PDB entry 4NCB | X-ray diffraction, 2.19 A resolution | chains A and P of the 4 polymer chains in the assembly

Chain A:
Protein: Argonaute
From: Thermus thermophilus
Reference sequence: Q746M7 (Q746M7_THET2); residues 1-685 here = UniProt positions 1-685
Amino-acid sequence (685 residues; numbered 1 to 685; the number before each row is that of its first residue):
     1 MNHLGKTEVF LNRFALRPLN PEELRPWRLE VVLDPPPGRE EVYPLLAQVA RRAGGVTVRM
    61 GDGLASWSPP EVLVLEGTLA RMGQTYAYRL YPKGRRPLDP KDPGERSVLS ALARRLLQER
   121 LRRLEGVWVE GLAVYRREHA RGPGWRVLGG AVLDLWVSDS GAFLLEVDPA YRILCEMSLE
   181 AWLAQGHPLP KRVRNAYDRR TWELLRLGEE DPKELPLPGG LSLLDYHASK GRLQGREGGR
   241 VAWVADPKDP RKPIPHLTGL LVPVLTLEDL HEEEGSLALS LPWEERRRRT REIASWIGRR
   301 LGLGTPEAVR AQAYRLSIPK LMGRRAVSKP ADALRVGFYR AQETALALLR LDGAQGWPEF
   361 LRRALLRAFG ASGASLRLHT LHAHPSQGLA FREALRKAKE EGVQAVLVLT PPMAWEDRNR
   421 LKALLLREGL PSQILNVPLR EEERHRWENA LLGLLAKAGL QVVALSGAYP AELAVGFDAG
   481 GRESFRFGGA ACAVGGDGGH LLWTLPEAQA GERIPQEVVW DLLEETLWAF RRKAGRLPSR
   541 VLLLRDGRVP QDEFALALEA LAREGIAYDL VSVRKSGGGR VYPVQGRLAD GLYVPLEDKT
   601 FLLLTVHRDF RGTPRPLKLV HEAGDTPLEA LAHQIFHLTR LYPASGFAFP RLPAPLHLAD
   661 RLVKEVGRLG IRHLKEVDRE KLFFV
Unresolved in the structure: 1-4, 271-275
UniProt features mapped onto this chain:
  - active site: Asp478, Glu512, Asp546, Asp660
  - binding site (Mn(2+)): Asp478, Asp546, Asp660, Val685
  - mutagenesis: Arg172 (R172A: Reduced cleavage of target RNA; further decreased when associated with A-548), Tyr197 (Y197A: No change in cleavage of target RNA; when associated with 226-AHASKGA-232), Tyr226 to Arg232 (No change in cleavage of target RNA), Arg232 (R232A: No change in cleavage of target RNA), Arg418 to Lys422 (No cleavage of target RNA), Lys422 (K422A: No cleavage of target RNA), Lys457 (K457A: No cleavage of target RNA; when associated with 418-ANRLA-422), Asp478 (D478A: No cleavage of target RNA. No cleavage of tDNA, no DNA associates with TtAgo in E.coli; when associated with A-546 ...), Glu512 (E512A: No cleavage of tDNA), Asp546 (D546A: No cleavage of target RNA. No cleavage of tDNA, no DNA associates with TtAgo in E.coli; when associated with A-478 ...), Arg548 (R548A: Poor cleavage of target RNA), Asp660 (D660A: Poor cleavage of target RNA. No cleavage of tDNA)
Bound ions: Mg2+ site 1: Asp478, Asp660 (shared with 1 residue of chain D); Mg2+ site 2: Asp478, Asp546 (shared with 2 residues of chain D; DC9(P) of chain P); Mg2+ site 3: Val685 (shared with 2 residues of chain C)
Residues lining bound ligands: thymidine-5'-phosphate (TMP): Asn195, Tyr197, Arg200, Trp202, Leu217, Pro218, Gly219, Leu223, Tyr226, His227, Arg232, Ile254, Pro255, His256
What the authors report for this chain:
  - catalytic residues: Asp478, Glu512, Asp546, Asp660
  - Mg2+ coordination: Asp478, Asp546, Asp660
  - Mg2+ coordination through a water molecule: Glu512
  - conformationally variable residues (loop rearrangement): Glu512, Asp546

Chain P:
Molecule: 9-nt DNA strand
Sequence (9 nucleotides; each row starts with the number of its first residue):
     1 TATACAACC
Unresolved in the structure: 1-4
Bound ions: Mg2+: DC9 (shared with Asp478(A), Asp546(A) of chain A; 2 residues of chain D)

Chain A / chain P interface:
Residue-residue contacts - 15 pairs, chain A then chain P:
  Arg51(A) - DC5(P)  salt bridge to the phosphate
  Arg114(A) - DA6(P)  salt bridge to the phosphate
  Arg114(A) - DA7(P)  salt bridge to the phosphate
  Asp546(A) - DC9(P)  phosphate contact
  Gly547(A) - DC9(P)  sugar contact
  Arg548(A) - DA7(P)  hydrogen bond to the sugar
  Arg548(A) - DC8(P)  sugar contact
  Val573(A) - DC9(P)  phosphate contact
  Arg574(A) - DC8(P)  salt bridge to the phosphate
  Arg574(A) - DC9(P)  phosphate contact
  Lys575(A) - DC9(P)  salt bridge to the phosphate
  Ser576(A) - DC8(P)  sugar contact
  Ser576(A) - DC9(P)  hydrogen bond to the phosphate
  Gly577(A) - DC8(P)  phosphate contact
  Lys618(A) - DC8(P)  salt bridge to the phosphate
Interface residues without a listed pair, chain A (13 interface residues in all): Ala47, Asp478

In short:
13 residues of chain A face 5 of chain P across their interface; the contacts include 2 hydrogen bonds and 6
salt bridges. Polar contacts include Arg548(A)-DA7(P), Ser576(A)-DC9(P) and Arg51(A)-DC5(P). Chain A binds
thymidine-5'-phosphate. From the paper: catalytic residues Asp478(A), Glu512(A) and Asp546(A) among others;
Mg2+ coordination by Asp478(A), Asp546(A) and Asp660(A).
Here chain A is Argonaute (Thermus thermophilus) and chain P is a 9-nt DNA strand. Entry 4NCB (Structure of
Thermus thermophilus Argonaute bound to guide DNA and 19-mer target DNA with Mg2+) was determined by X-ray
diffraction (same publication as 4KPY, 4N41, 4N47, 4N76 and 4NCA).
